Entry 7U22 (X-ray diffraction, 3.87 A resolution); this record covers chains C and F of the 8 polymer chains in the assembly.

# Chain C
Protein: DNA-directed RNA polymerase subunit beta
Organism: Mycobacterium tuberculosis
Notes: EC 2.7.7.6
UniProt: P9WGY8 (RPOB_MYCTO); residue numbers follow UniProt; this construct covers 1-1178
Chain sequence (1178 residues; numbered 1 to 1178; the number before each row is that of its first residue):
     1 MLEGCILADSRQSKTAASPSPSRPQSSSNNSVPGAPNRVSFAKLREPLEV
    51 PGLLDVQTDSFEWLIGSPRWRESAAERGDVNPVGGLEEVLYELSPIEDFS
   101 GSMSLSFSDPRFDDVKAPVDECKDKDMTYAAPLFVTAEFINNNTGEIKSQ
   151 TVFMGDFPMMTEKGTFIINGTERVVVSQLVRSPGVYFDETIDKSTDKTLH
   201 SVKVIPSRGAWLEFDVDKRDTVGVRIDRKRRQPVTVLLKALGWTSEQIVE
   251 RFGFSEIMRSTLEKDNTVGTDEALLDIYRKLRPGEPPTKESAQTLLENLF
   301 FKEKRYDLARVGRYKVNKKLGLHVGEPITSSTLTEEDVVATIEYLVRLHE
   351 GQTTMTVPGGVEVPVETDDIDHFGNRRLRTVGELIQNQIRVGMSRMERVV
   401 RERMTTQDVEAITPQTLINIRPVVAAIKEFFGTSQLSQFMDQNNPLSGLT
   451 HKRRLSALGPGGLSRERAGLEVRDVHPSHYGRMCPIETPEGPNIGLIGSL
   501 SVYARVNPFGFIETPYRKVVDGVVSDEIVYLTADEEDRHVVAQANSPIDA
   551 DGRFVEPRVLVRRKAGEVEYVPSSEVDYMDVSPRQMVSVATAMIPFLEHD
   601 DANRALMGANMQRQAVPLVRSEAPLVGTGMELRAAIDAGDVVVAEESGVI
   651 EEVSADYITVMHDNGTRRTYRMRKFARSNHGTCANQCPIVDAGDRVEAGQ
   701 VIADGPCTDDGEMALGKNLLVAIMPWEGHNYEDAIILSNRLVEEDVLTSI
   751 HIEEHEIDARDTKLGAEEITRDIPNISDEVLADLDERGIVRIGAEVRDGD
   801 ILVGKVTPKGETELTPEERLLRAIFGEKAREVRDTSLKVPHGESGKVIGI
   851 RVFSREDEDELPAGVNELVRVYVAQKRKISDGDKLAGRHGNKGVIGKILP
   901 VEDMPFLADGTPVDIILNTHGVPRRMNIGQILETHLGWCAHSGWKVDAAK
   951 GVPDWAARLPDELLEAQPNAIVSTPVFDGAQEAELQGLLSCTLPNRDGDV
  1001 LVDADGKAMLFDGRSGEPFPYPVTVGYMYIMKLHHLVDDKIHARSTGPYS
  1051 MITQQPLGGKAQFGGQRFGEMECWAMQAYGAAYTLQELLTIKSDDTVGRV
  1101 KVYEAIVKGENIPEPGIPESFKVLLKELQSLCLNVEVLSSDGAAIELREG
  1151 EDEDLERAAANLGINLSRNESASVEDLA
Disordered / not traced: 1-27, 1154-1178
Ligand contacts: KYO ((9S,14S,15R,16S,17R,18R,19R,20S,21S,25R)-5,6,18,20-tetrahydroxy-14-methoxy-7,9,15,17,19,21,25-heptamethyl-1'-(2-methylpropyl)-10,26-dioxo-1,3,9,10-tetrahydrospiro[9,4-(epoxypentadecanoimino)furo[2',3':7,8]naphtho[1,2-d]imidazole-2,4'-piperidin]-16-yl benzoate): Gln435, Gln438, Phe439, Met440, Asp441, His451, Arg454, Ser456, Leu458, Gly459, Arg465, Pro489, Asn493, Ile497, Arg613, His680
From the paper describing this entry:
  - binding site for KYO: Phe439

# Chain F
Protein: RNA polymerase sigma factor SigA
Organism: Mycobacterium tuberculosis
UniProt: A0A045HD00 (A0A045HD00_MYCTX); residue numbers follow UniProt; this construct covers 1-528
Chain sequence (528 residues; row label = number of the first residue in the row):
     1 MAATKASTATDEPVKRTATKSPAASASGAKTGAKRTAAKSASGSPPAKRA
    51 TKPAARSVKPASAPQDTTTSTIPKRKTRAAAKSAAAKAPSARGHATKPRA
   101 PKDAQHEAATDPEDALDSVEELDAEPDLDVEPGEDLDLDAADLNLDDLED
   151 DVAPDADDDLDSGDDEDHEDLEAEAAVAPGQTADDDEEIAEPTEKDKASG
   201 DFVWDEDESEALRQARKDAELTASADSVRAYLKQIGKVALLNAEEEVELA
   251 KRIEAGLYATQLMTELSERGEKLPAAQRRDMMWICRDGDRAKNHLLEANL
   301 RLVVSLAKRYTGRGMAFLDLIQEGNLGLIRAVEKFDYTKGYKFSTYATWW
   351 IRQAITRAMADQARTIRIPVHMVEVINKLGRIQRELLQDLGREPTPEELA
   401 KEMDITPEKVLEIQQYAREPISLDQTIGDEGDSQLGDFIEDSEAVVAVDA
   451 VSFTLLQDQLQSVLDTLSEREAGVVRLRFGLTDGQPRTLDEIGQVYGVTR
   501 ERIRQIESKTMSKLRHPSRSQVLRDYLD
Disordered / not traced: 1-206, 428-429

# How chain C and chain F interact
Residue-residue contacts (73; chain C residue first):
  Lys116(C) - Arg392(F)
  Pro132(C) - Gly391(F)
  Val152(C) - Gln388(F)
  Phe153(C) - Leu387(F)
  Phe153(C) - Gln388(F)  hydrogen bond (backbone-side chain)
  Phe153(C) - Gly391(F)
  Phe153(C) - Arg392(F)
  Glu272(C) - Ser209(F)  hydrogen bond
  Glu272(C) - Ala211(F)
  Glu272(C) - Leu212(F)
  Leu275(C) - Leu212(F)  hydrophobic
  Arg279(C) - Ala211(F)  hydrogen bond (side chain-backbone)
  Arg279(C) - Ala215(F)
  Arg282(C) - Arg229(F)
  Pro283(C) - Ala219(F)
  Pro283(C) - Ser224(F)  hydrogen bond (backbone-side chain)
  Gly284(C) - Ala219(F)  hydrogen bond (backbone-backbone)
  Gly284(C) - Thr222(F)
  Gly284(C) - Lys233(F)
  Glu285(C) - Arg229(F)  salt bridge
  Pro287(C) - Arg216(F)
  Lys289(C) - Asp207(F)
  Arg398(C) - Lys308(F)  hydrogen bond (side chain-backbone)
  Arg398(C) - Arg309(F)  hydrogen bond (side chain-backbone)
  Glu402(C) - Arg309(F)  salt bridge
  Gln415(C) - Gln388(F)
  Asn419(C) - Arg384(F)
  Ile420(C) - Leu387(F)  hydrophobic
  Ile420(C) - Gln388(F)
  Arg421(C) - Gly380(F)  hydrogen bond (side chain-backbone)
  Arg421(C) - Arg384(F)
  Val424(C) - Glu393(F)
  Arg465(C) - Glu430(F)  salt bridge
  Asn775(C) - Leu527(F)  hydrogen bond (side chain-backbone)
  Thr815(C) - Phe453(F)
  Pro816(C) - Phe479(F)
  Pro816(C) - Gly480(F)
  Glu817(C) - Leu456(F)
  Glu817(C) - Gln457(F)  hydrogen bond
  Glu817(C) - Leu460(F)
  Glu817(C) - Leu481(F)
  Arg819(C) - Arg478(F)  hydrogen bond (side chain-backbone)
  Arg819(C) - Phe479(F)  hydrogen bond (side chain-backbone)
  Leu820(C) - Leu460(F)  hydrophobic
  Leu820(C) - Val475(F)  hydrophobic
  Leu821(C) - Leu456(F)  hydrophobic
  Leu821(C) - Leu523(F)  hydrophobic
  Ala823(C) - Met511(F)
  Ile824(C) - Leu514(F)  hydrophobic
  Ile824(C) - Arg515(F)
  Ile824(C) - Ser518(F)
  Ile824(C) - Leu523(F)  hydrophobic
  Phe825(C) - Ser518(F)
  Phe825(C) - Leu523(F)  hydrophobic
  Phe825(C) - Arg524(F)
  Phe825(C) - Leu527(F)  hydrophobic
  Glu827(C) - Arg524(F)  salt bridge
  Glu827(C) - Leu527(F)
  Arg855(C) - Leu411(F)
  Glu860(C) - Pro396(F)
  Ala863(C) - Leu411(F)
  Pro1048(C) - Glu440(F)
  Tyr1049(C) - Asp441(F)  hydrogen bond (backbone-backbone)
  Ser1050(C) - Asp441(F)
  Met1051(C) - Glu440(F)
  Met1051(C) - Asp441(F)
  Met1051(C) - Ser442(F)
  Gln1054(C) - Asp441(F)  hydrogen bond
  Leu1057(C) - Glu440(F)
  Val1100(C) - Val451(F)
  Tyr1103(C) - Ala447(F)  hydrophobic
  Tyr1103(C) - Val448(F)  hydrophobic
  Glu1104(C) - Val451(F)
Also at the interface, not in a pair above, chain C (53 interface residues in all): Phe134, Met154, Asp156, Ile418, Thr1046, Gln1062, Arg1099, Val1107, Lys1108
Also at the interface, not in a pair above, chain F (62 interface residues in all): Glu220, Tyr310, Thr311, Arg381, Gln383, Gln415, Asp437, Phe438, Ile439, Ala444, Val445, Ala450, Leu455, Asp458, Pro486, Tyr526, Asp528

# In short
The interface between chain C and chain F involves 53 residues on one side and 62 on the other, with 14
hydrogen bonds and 4 salt bridges. Polar contacts include Glu285(C)-Arg229(F), Glu402(C)-Arg309(F) and
Arg465(C)-Glu430(F). Chain C binds compound KYO. The paper reports a binding site for KYO at Phe439(C).
Chain C is DNA-directed RNA polymerase subunit beta and chain F is RNA polymerase sigma factor SigA, both from
Mycobacterium tuberculosis; the structure, Mycobacterium tuberculosis RNA polymerase sigma A holoenzyme open
promoter complex containing UMN-7, was determined by X-ray diffraction.
